7WVY - chains A and B of the 5 polymer chains in the assembly; structure by electron microscopy, 3.00 A resolution.

[Chain A]
Name: Guanine nucleotide-binding protein G(i) subunit alpha-2
Source organism: Homo sapiens
Reference sequence: P04899 (GNAI2_HUMAN); numbering as in UniProt (aligned over 1-355)
Chain sequence (355 residues; row label = number of the first residue in the row):
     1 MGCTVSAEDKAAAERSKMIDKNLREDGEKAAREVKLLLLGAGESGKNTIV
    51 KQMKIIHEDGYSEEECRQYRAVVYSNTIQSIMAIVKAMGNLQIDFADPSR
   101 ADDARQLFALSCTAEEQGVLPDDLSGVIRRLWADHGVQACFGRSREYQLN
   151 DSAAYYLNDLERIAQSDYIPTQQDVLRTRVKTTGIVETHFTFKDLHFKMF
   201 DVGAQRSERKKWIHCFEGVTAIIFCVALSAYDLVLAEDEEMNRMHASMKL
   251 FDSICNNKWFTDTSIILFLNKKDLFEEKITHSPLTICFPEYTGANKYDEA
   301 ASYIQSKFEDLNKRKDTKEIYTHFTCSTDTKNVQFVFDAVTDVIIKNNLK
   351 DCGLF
Unresolved in the structure: 1-5, 57-183
Differences from the reference sequence: engineered mutation Asn47 (Ser in P04899), Ala204 (Gly in P04899), Ala246 (Glu in P04899), Ser327 (Ala in P04899)
Curated features (UniProtKB/Swiss-Prot):
  - region: Lys35 to Lys46, Thr48 (G1 motif), Asp174 to Thr182 (G2 motif), Phe197 to Gly203, Gln205, Arg206 (G3 motif), Ile266 to Asp273 (G4 motif), Thr325, Cys326, Thr328 to Thr330 (G5 motif)
  - binding site (GTP): Leu176 to Thr182, Asp201 to Gly203, Gln205, Asn270 to Asp273
  - binding site (Mg(2+)): Thr182
  - modified residue: Arg179 (ADP-ribosylarginine), Gln205 (Deamidated glutamine), Cys352 (ADP-ribosylcysteine)
  - lipidation: Gly2 (N-myristoyl glycine), Cys3 (S-palmitoyl cysteine)

[Chain B]
Name: Guanine nucleotide-binding protein G(I)/G(S)/G(T) subunit beta-1
Source organism: Homo sapiens
Reference sequence: P62873 (GBB1_HUMAN); numbering as in UniProt (aligned over 2-340)
Chain sequence (351 residues; numbered -10 to 340; the number before each row is that of its first residue; numbers below 1 keep their minus sign (Met-10 is residue -10)):
   -10 MHHHHHHGSLLQSELDQLRQEAEQLKNQIRDARKACADATLSQITNNIDP
    40 VGRIQMRTRRTLRGHLAKIYAMHWGTDSRLLVSASQDGKLIIWDSYTTNK
    90 VHAIPLRSSWVMTCAYAPSGNYVACGGLDNICSIYNLKTREGNVRVSREL
   140 AGHTGYLSCCRFLDDNQIVTSSGDTTCALWDIETGQQTTTFTGHTGDVMS
   190 LSLAPDTRLFVSGACDASAKLWDVREGMCRQTFTGHESDINAICFFPNGN
   240 AFATGSDDATCRLFDLRADQELMTYSHDNIICGITSVSFSKSGRLLLAGY
   290 DDFNCNVWDALKADRAGVLAGHDNRVSCLGVTDDGMAVATGSWDSFLKIW
   340 N
Unresolved in the structure: -10 to 6
Differences from the reference sequence: expression tag (-10 to 1)
Curated features (UniProtKB/Swiss-Prot):
  - modified residue: Ser2 (N-acetylserine), His266 (Phosphohistidine)
  - natural variant: Leu30 (L30F: In MRD42; uncertain significance), Arg52 (R52G: In MRD42), Gly64 (G64V: In MRD42), Asp76 (D76E: In MRD42; D76G: In MRD42), Gly77 (G77S: In MRD42), Lys78 (K78R: In MRD42), Ile80 (I80N: In MRD42; I80T: In MRD42), His91 (H91R: In MRD42; uncertain significance), Ala92 (A92T: In MRD42), Pro94 (P94S: In MRD42), Leu95 (L95P: In MRD42), Arg96 (R96L: In MRD42), 5 further natural variant entries in UniProt

[How chain A and chain B interact]
Contacting residue pairs (55):
  Ala12(A) - Asn88(B)  hydrogen bond (backbone-side chain)
  Ala13(A) - Asn88(B)
  Arg15(A) - Lys89(B)
  Arg15(A) - Val90(B)  hydrogen bond (side chain-backbone)
  Arg15(A) - His91(B)  hydrogen bond
  Ser16(A) - Asn88(B)
  Ser16(A) - Lys89(B)
  Ile19(A) - Lys89(B)
  Ile19(A) - Val90(B)
  Ile19(A) - Ala92(B)  hydrophobic
  Asp20(A) - Lys89(B)  salt bridge
  Leu23(A) - Gly53(B)
  Leu23(A) - Leu55(B)
  Leu23(A) - Lys78(B)
  Leu23(A) - Ile80(B)  hydrophobic
  Leu23(A) - Lys89(B)
  Asp26(A) - Lys78(B)  salt bridge
  Gly27(A) - Leu55(B)
  Lys35(A) - Trp99(B)
  Gly184(A) - Leu117(B)
  Gly184(A) - Asp118(B)
  Gly184(A) - Asn119(B)  hydrogen bond (backbone-side chain)
  Ile185(A) - Trp99(B)
  Ile185(A) - Leu117(B)  hydrogen bond (backbone-backbone)
  Glu187(A) - Trp99(B)  hydrogen bond
  Phe200(A) - Trp99(B)  hydrophobic
  Gln205(A) - Leu117(B)  hydrogen bond (side chain-backbone)
  Gln205(A) - Asn119(B)  hydrogen bond
  Gln205(A) - Tyr145(B)  hydrogen bond (side chain-backbone)
  Ser207(A) - Tyr145(B)
  Ser207(A) - Gly162(B)
  Ser207(A) - Asp186(B)
  Glu208(A) - Asp186(B)  hydrogen bond (backbone-side chain)
  Lys210(A) - Asp228(B)  salt bridge
  Lys211(A) - Tyr145(B)
  Lys211(A) - Met188(B)
  Lys211(A) - Cys204(B)
  Lys211(A) - Asp228(B)
  Lys211(A) - Asn230(B)  hydrogen bond
  Lys211(A) - Asp246(B)  salt bridge
  Trp212(A) - Leu117(B)  hydrophobic
  Trp212(A) - Tyr145(B)
  His214(A) - Lys57(B)  hydrogen bond (backbone-side chain)
  His214(A) - Tyr59(B)  hydrogen bond
  His214(A) - Trp332(B)
  Cys215(A) - Tyr59(B)
  Cys215(A) - Gln75(B)
  Cys215(A) - Trp99(B)
  Cys215(A) - Met101(B)  hydrogen bond
  Phe216(A) - Trp99(B)  hydrophobic
  Phe216(A) - Leu117(B)  hydrophobic
  Glu217(A) - Lys57(B)  salt bridge
  Glu217(A) - Trp332(B)
  Trp259(A) - Arg314(B)
  Trp259(A) - Trp332(B)  hydrophobic
Interface residues without a listed pair, chain A (27 interface residues in all): Arg24, Ala204
Interface residues without a listed pair, chain B (30 interface residues in all): Arg96, Thr143, Gly144

[Summary]
The interface between chain A and chain B involves 27 residues on one side and 30 on the other; the contacts
include 14 hydrogen bonds and 5 salt bridges. Polar contacts include Asp20(A)-Lys89(B), Asp26(A)-Lys78(B) and
Lys210(A)-Asp228(B).
Chain A is Guanine nucleotide-binding protein G(i) subunit alpha-2 and chain B is Guanine nucleotide-binding
protein G(I)/G(S)/G(T) subunit beta-1, both from Homo sapiens; the structure, Cryo-EM structure of the human
formyl peptide receptor 2 in complex with Abeta42 and Gi2, was determined by electron microscopy together with
7WVU, 7WVV, 7WVW and 7WVX from the same study.
